8FMH - chains B and D of the 4 polymer chains in the assembly; structure by X-ray diffraction, 1.87 A resolution.

[Chain B (and D)]
Molecule: SAVED domain-containing protein
Organism: Pseudomonas syringae
Notes: chain D of this document is another copy of the same molecule, construct and numbering; everything in this record applies to it too
UniProtKB: A0A2P0QGK5 (A0A2P0QGK5_PSESF); residues 1-388 here correspond to UniProt positions 10-397 (UniProt number = residue number + 9)
Sequence (388 residues; row label = number of the first residue in the row):
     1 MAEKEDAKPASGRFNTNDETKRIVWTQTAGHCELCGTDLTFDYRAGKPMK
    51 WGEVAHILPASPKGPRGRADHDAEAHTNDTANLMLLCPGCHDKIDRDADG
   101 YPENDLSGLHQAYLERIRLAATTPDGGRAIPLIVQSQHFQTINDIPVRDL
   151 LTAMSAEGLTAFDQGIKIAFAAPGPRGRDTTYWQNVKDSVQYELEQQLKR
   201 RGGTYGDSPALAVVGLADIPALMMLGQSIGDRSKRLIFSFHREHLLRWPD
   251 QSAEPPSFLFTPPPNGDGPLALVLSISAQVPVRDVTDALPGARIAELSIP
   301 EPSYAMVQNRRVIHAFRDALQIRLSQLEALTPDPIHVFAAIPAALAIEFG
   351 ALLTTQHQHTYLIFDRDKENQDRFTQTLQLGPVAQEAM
Unresolved in the structure: 1-14, 63-79, 384-388 (chain D: 1-13, 66-78, 384-388)
Metal / ion sites: Zn2+: Cys32, Cys35, Cys87, Cys90; Mg2+: Asp95, Asp97, Asp99, Tyr101, Glu103
Ligand contacts:
  - 3'2'-cGAMP (4UR), molecule 1: Phe139, Leu216, Ala217, Asp218, Ile219, Leu222, Phe240, Arg242, Ser277, Ala278, Gln279, Val280, Pro281, Tyr304, Ala339, Ala340, Ile341, Pro342, Ala343, Arg366, Phe374
  - 3'2'-cGAMP (4UR), molecule 2: Asp231, Arg232, Glu328, Thr355, Gln356, His357

[Interface between chain B and chain D]
Pairs across the interface (12):
  Asp163(B) with Arg118(D), salt bridge
  Lys199(B) with Tyr205(D); Gly206(D)
  Arg200(B) with Thr204(D), hydrogen bond (side chain-backbone)
  Arg201(B) with Arg201(D); Gly202(D); Gly206(D)
  Gly202(B) with Arg201(D)
  Thr204(B) with Arg200(D), hydrogen bond (backbone-side chain)
  Tyr205(B) with Lys199(D)
  Gly206(B) with Lys199(D); Arg201(D)

[In short]
The chain B/chain D interface involves 8 residues from each chain; the contacts include 2 hydrogen bonds and 1
salt bridge. Polar pairs include Asp163(B)-Arg118(D) and Arg200(B)-Thr204(D). Ligands of chain B: 3'2'-cGAMP.
The Zn2+ site is built by Cys32(B), Cys35(B), Cys87(B) and Cys90(B).
Both chains are SAVED domain-containing protein (Pseudomonas syringae). Entry 8FMH (Structure of CBASS Cap5
from Pseudomonas syringae as an activated tetramer with the cyclic dinucleotide 3'2'-c-dGAMP ...) was
determined by X-ray diffraction (same publication as 8FM1, 8FMF and 8FMG).
